7NUU - chains A and B; structure by X-ray diffraction, 1.84 A resolution.

Chain A (and B):
Name: N-acetylglucosamine-6-phosphate deacetylase
Organism: Homo sapiens
Notes: EC 3.5.1.25; chain B of this document is another copy of the same molecule, construct and numbering; everything in this record applies to it too
UniProt: Q9Y303 (NAGA_HUMAN); numbering as in UniProt (aligned over 1-409)
Chain sequence (409 residues; numbered 1 to 409; the number before each row is that of its first residue):
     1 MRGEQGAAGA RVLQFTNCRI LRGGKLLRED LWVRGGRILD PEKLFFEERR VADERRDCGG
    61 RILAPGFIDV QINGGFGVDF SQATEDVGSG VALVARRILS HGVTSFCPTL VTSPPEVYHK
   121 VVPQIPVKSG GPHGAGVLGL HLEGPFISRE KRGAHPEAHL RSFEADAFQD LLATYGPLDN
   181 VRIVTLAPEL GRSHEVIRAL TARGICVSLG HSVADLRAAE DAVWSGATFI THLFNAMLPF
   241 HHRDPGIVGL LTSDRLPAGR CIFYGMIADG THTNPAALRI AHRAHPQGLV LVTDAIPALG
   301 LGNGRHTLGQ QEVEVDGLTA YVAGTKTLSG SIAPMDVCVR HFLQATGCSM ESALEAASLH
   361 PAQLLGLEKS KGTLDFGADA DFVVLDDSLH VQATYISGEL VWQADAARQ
Not modelled in the structure: 1-7, 406-409 (chain B: 1-9, 409)
Bound ions: Zn2+: E143, H211, H232 (together with glycerol)
Swiss-Prot annotation at these positions:
  - active site: D294 (Proton donor/acceptor)
  - binding site (a divalent metal cation): E143, H211, H232
  - binding site (substrate): A154, H155, N235, A236, R243, D269 to H272, L328 to G330
  - natural variant: D294 (D294N: In a colorectal cancer sample)
What the authors report for this chain:
  - Zn2+ coordination: E143, H211, H232
  - mutagenesis - H242A/R243A, G265R, I280E, I280R, D294A: abolished catalytic activity
  - catalytic residues: D294 (proposed by the authors, not directly observed)
  - mutagenesis - T185A: decreased catalytic activity
  - mutagenesis - I38T: unchanged catalytic activity
  - mutagenesis - I38T, G265R: decreased expression
  - mutagenesis - G102D, G130R, G226E, G265V: abolished expression
  - mutagenesis - L142F: decreased stability
  - mutagenesis - F146L, A154P, S208T: unchanged expression

How chain A and chain B interact:
Residue-residue contacts - 46 pairs, chain A then chain B:
  F234(A) with F240(B), hydrophobic; H242(B)
  N235(A) with H242(B)
  F240(A) with F234(B), hydrophobic; F240(B); A276(B); A277(B)
  H242(A) with F234(B); N235(B); H272(B); T273(B); N274(B), hydrogen bond (backbone-backbone); A277(B)
  R243(A) with T271(B); H272(B), hydrogen bond (side chain-backbone); N274(B), hydrogen bond (backbone-side chain); L328(B)
  P245(A) with A276(B), hydrophobic
  L251(A) with R283(B), hydrogen bond (backbone-side chain)
  T252(A) with A276(B); R279(B), hydrogen bond (backbone-side chain); R283(B)
  S253(A) with R279(B)
  D254(A) with R279(B), salt bridge
  H272(A) with H242(B)
  T273(A) with H242(B)
  N274(A) with H241(B), hydrogen bond (side chain-backbone); H242(B), hydrogen bond (backbone-backbone); R243(B), hydrogen bond (side chain-backbone); D244(B); P245(B)
  A276(A) with F240(B); P245(B), hydrophobic; T252(B)
  A277(A) with F240(B), hydrophobic; H242(B)
  R279(A) with T252(B), hydrogen bond (side chain-backbone); S253(B); D254(B), salt bridge
  I280(A) with F240(B), hydrophobic; I280(B), hydrophobic
  R283(A) with L251(B), hydrogen bond (side chain-backbone); T252(B); R283(B); A284(B), hydrogen bond (side chain-backbone)
  A284(A) with R283(B), hydrogen bond (backbone-side chain)
Other interface residues (no listed pair), chain A (21 interface residues in all): P239, D244
Other interface residues (no listed pair), chain B (24 interface residues in all): P239
The authors on this interface:
  - hot spots on chain A (mutagenesis) - I280E (45.7+/-0.1 kDa), I280R (44.4+/-0.5 kDa): abolished binding to another copy of this molecule

Summary:
The interface between chain A and chain B involves 21 residues on one side and 24 on the other; the contacts
include 12 hydrogen bonds and 2 salt bridges. Polar pairs include D254(A)-R279(B), R243(A)-H272(B) and
R243(A)-N274(B). The paper reports the catalytic residue D294(A); H242A/R243A, G265R and I280E of chain A,
among others, abolish catalytic activity; 15 substitutions were tested in all.
Chain A and chain B are both N-acetylglucosamine-6-phosphate deacetylase (Homo sapiens); the structure,
Crystal structure of human AMDHD2 in complex with Zn, was determined by X-ray diffraction together with 7NUT
from the same study.
